4XM2 - chains A and E of the 6 polymer chains in the assembly; structure by X-ray diffraction, 2.30 A resolution.

[Chain A (and E)]
Protein: Uncharacterized protein
From: Pyrococcus furiosus
Notes: chain E of this document is another copy of the same molecule, construct and numbering; everything in this record applies to it too
UniProtKB: Q8U3V1 (Q8U3V1_PYRFU); numbering as in UniProt (aligned over 1-267)
Sequence (267 residues; each row starts with the number of its first residue):
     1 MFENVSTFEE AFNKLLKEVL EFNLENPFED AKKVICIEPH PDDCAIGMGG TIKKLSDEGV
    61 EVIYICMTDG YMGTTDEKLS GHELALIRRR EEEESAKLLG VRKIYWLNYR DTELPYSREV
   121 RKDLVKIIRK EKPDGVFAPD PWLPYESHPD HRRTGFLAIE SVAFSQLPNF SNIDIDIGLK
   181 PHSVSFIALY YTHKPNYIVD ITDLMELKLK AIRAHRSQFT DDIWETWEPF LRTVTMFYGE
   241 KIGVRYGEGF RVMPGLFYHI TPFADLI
Unresolved in the structure: 1 (chain E: fully traced)
Metal / ion sites: Zn2+: His40, Asp43, His151

[How chain A and chain E interact]
Pairs across the interface (20; chain A residue first):
  Asp69(A) - His82(E)  salt bridge
  Asp69(A) - Arg110(E)  salt bridge
  Tyr71(A) - Asn108(E)  hydrogen bond
  Ser80(A) - Leu86(E)
  His82(A) - Asp69(E)
  His82(A) - His82(E)
  His82(A) - Ala85(E)
  His82(A) - Arg89(E)
  His82(A) - Asn108(E)  hydrogen bond
  Glu83(A) - Leu86(E)
  Ala85(A) - His82(E)
  Leu86(A) - Ser80(E)
  Leu86(A) - His82(E)
  Leu86(A) - Glu83(E)
  Leu86(A) - Leu86(E)  hydrophobic
  Asn108(A) - Tyr71(E)
  Asn108(A) - His82(E)
  Asn108(A) - Arg110(E)  hydrogen bond (backbone-side chain)
  Arg110(A) - Asp69(E)  salt bridge
  Arg110(A) - Asn108(E)  hydrogen bond (side chain-backbone)
Interface residues without a listed pair, chain A (11 interface residues in all): Arg89, Arg90
Interface residues without a listed pair, chain E (11 interface residues in all): Tyr109

[Overview]
The chain A/chain E interface involves 11 residues from each chain, with 4 hydrogen bonds and 3 salt bridges.
Polar pairs include Asp69(A)-His82(E), Asp69(A)-Arg110(E) and Tyr71(A)-Asn108(E). His40(A), Asp43(A) and
His151(A) form the Zn2+ site.
Chain A and chain E are both Uncharacterized protein (Pyrococcus furiosus); the structure,
N,N'-diacetylchitobiose deacetylase from Pyrococcus furiosus in the absence of cadmium, was determined by
X-ray diffraction together with 4XLZ, 4XM0 and 4XM1 from the same study.
